5S57 - chains B and C of the 6 polymer chains in the assembly; structure by X-ray diffraction, 2.45 A resolution.

# Chain B
Protein: Tubulin beta-2B chain
Source organism: Bos taurus
UniProtKB: Q6B856 (TBB2B_BOVIN); the author numbering skips numbers that UniProt does not, so the offset changes along the chain: 1-42 = UniProt 1-42; 45-360 = UniProt 43-358; 369-455 = UniProt 359-445
Amino-acid sequence (445 residues; row label = number of the first residue in the row; note: 10 numbers in that range are skipped by the numbering (no residue carries them; nothing is unmodelled there)):
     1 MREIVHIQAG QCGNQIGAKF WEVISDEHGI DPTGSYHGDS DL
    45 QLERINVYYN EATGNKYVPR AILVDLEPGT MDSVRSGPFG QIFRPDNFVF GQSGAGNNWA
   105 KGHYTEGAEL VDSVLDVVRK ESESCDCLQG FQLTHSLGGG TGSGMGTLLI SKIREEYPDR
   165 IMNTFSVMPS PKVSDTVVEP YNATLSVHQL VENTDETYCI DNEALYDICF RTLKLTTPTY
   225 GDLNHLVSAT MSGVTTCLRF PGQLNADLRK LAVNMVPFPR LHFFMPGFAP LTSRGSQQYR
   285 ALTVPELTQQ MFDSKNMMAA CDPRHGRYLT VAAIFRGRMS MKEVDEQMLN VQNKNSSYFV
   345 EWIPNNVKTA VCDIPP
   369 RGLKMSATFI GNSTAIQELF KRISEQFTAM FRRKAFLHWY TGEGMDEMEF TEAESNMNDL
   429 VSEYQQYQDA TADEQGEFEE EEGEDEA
Unresolved in the structure: 278-281, 438-455
Swiss-Prot annotation at these positions:
  - motif: Met-1 to Ile-4 (MREI motif)
  - binding site (GTP): Gln-11, Glu-71, Ser-140, Gly-144, Thr-145, Gly-146, Asn-206, Asn-228
  - binding site (Mg(2+)): Glu-71
  - modified residue: Ser-40 (Phosphoserine), Thr-57 (Phosphothreonine), Lys-60 (N6-acetyllysine), Ser-174 (Phosphoserine), Thr-287 (Phosphothreonine), Thr-292 (Phosphothreonine), Arg-320 (Omega-N-methylarginine), Glu-448 (5-glutamyl polyglutamate)
  - cross-link (Glycyl lysine isopeptide (Lys-Gly)): Lys-60 (interchain with G-Cter in ubiquitin), Lys-326 (interchain with G-Cter in ubiquitin)
Metal / ion sites: Mg2+: Gln-11 (together with GDP); Ca2+: Glu-113 (shared with Glu-284(C) of chain C)
Small-molecule neighbours:
  - GDP (guanosine-5'-diphosphate): Ala-9, Gly-10, Gln-11, Cys-12, Gln-15, Ile-16, Ala-99, Asn-101, Ser-140, Gly-142, Gly-143, Gly-144, Thr-145, Gly-146, Val-171, Pro-173, Val-177, Asp-179, Glu-183, Asn-206, Leu-209, Tyr-224, Leu-227, Asn-228
  - WZS (1-{4-[(2-phenylethyl)amino]piperidin-1-yl}ethan-1-one): Phe-135, Ile-154, Ile-157, Arg-158, Tyr-161, Pro-162, Arg-164, Met-166, Glu-196, Asn-197, Thr-198, Asp-199, Pro-263, His-266
Reported in the primary citation:
  - binding site for WZS: Ile-154, Ile-157, Tyr-161, Pro-162, Met-166, Asp-199

# Chain C
Protein: Tubulin alpha-1B chain
Source organism: Bos taurus
UniProtKB: P81947 (TBA1B_BOVIN); residues 1-451 here = UniProt positions 1-451
Amino-acid sequence (451 residues; row label = number of the first residue in the row):
     1 MRECISIHVG QAGVQIGNAC WELYCLEHGI QPDGQMPSDK TIGGGDDSFN TFFSETGAGK
    61 HVPRAVFVDL EPTVIDEVRT GTYRQLFHPE QLITGKEDAA NNYARGHYTI GKEIIDLVLD
   121 RIRKLADQCT GLQGFLVFHS FGGGTGSGFT SLLMERLSVD YGKKSKLEFS IYPAPQVSTA
   181 VVEPYNSILT THTTLEHSDC AFMVDNEAIY DICRRNLDIE RPTYTNLNRL ISQIVSSITA
   241 SLRFDGALNV DLTEFQTNLV PYPRIHFPLA TYAPVISAEK AYHEQLSVAE ITNACFEPAN
   301 QMVKCDPRHG KYMACCLLYR GDVVPKDVNA AIATIKTKRS IQFVDWCPTG FKVGINYQPP
   361 TVVPGGDLAK VQRAVCMLSN TTAIAEAWAR LDHKFDLMYA KRAFVHWYVG EGMEEGEFSE
   421 AREDMAALEK DYEEVGVDSV EGEGEEEGEE Y
Unresolved in the structure: 441-451
Metal / ion sites: Ca2+ site 1: Asp-39, Thr-41, Gly-44, Glu-55; Ca2+ site 2: Glu-284 (shared with Glu-113(B) of chain B)
Small-molecule neighbours: GTP (guanosine-5'-triphosphate): Gly-10, Gln-11, Ala-12, Gln-15, Ile-16, Asp-69, Asp-98, Ala-99, Ala-100, Asn-101, Ser-140, Gly-142, Gly-143, Gly-144, Thr-145, Gly-146, Ile-171, Pro-173, Val-177, Ser-178, Thr-179, Glu-183, Asn-206, Tyr-224, Leu-227, Asn-228, Ile-231

# Chain B / chain C interface
Contacting residue pairs - 35 pairs, chain B then chain C:
  Gln-96(B) / Met-1(C)
  Gln-96(B) / Arg-2(C)
  Asn-101(B) / Glu-254(C)  hydrogen bond
  Asp-179(B) / Glu-254(C)
  Asp-179(B) / Lys-352(C)  hydrogen bond (backbone-side chain)
  Thr-180(B) / Glu-254(C)
  Thr-180(B) / Asn-258(C)
  Val-181(B) / Asn-258(C)  hydrogen bond (backbone-side chain)
  Thr-221(B) / Lys-326(C)
  Ala-397(B) / Trp-346(C)
  Met-398(B) / Trp-346(C)
  Arg-400(B) / Ser-439(C)
  Arg-401(B) / Tyr-262(C)  hydrogen bond (backbone-side chain)
  Arg-401(B) / Asp-345(C)  salt bridge
  Arg-401(B) / Trp-346(C)
  Arg-401(B) / Glu-434(C)  hydrogen bond (side chain-backbone)
  Arg-401(B) / Val-435(C)
  Arg-401(B) / Val-437(C)  hydrogen bond (side chain-backbone)
  Arg-401(B) / Asp-438(C)
  Arg-401(B) / Ser-439(C)  hydrogen bond
  Lys-402(B) / Tyr-262(C)
  Ala-403(B) / Tyr-262(C)
  Ala-403(B) / Trp-346(C)  hydrophobic
  Phe-404(B) / Thr-257(C)
  Phe-404(B) / Asn-258(C)
  Phe-404(B) / Val-260(C)
  Phe-404(B) / Pro-261(C)  hydrogen bond (backbone-backbone)
  Phe-404(B) / Trp-346(C)  hydrophobic
  His-406(B) / Val-260(C)  hydrogen bond (side chain-backbone)
  His-406(B) / Pro-261(C)
  His-406(B) / Tyr-262(C)
  His-406(B) / Pro-263(C)
  Trp-407(B) / Gln-256(C)
  Trp-407(B) / Thr-257(C)  hydrogen bond (side chain-backbone)
  Trp-407(B) / Val-260(C)
Interface residues without a listed pair, chain B (18 interface residues in all): Ser-97, Gly-100, Val-182
Interface residues without a listed pair, chain C (22 interface residues in all): Pro-325, Asn-329, Pro-348

# In short
18 residues of chain B face 22 of chain C across their interface; the contacts include 10 hydrogen bonds and 1
salt bridge. Polar pairs include Arg-401(B)/Asp-345(C), Asn-101(B)/Glu-254(C) and Asp-179(B)/Lys-352(C).
Ligands of chain B: GDP and compound WZS. From the paper: a binding site for WZS at Ile-154(B), Ile-157(B) and
Tyr-161(B) among others.
Chain B is Tubulin beta-2B chain and chain C is Tubulin alpha-1B chain, both from Bos taurus; the structure,
Tubulin-Z2856434883-complex, was determined by X-ray diffraction (same publication as 5S4L, 5S4M, 5S4N, 5S4O,
5S4P, 5S4Q and 52 further entries).
